PDB entry 8EJP | X-ray diffraction, 2.17 A resolution | chains B and D of the 4 polymer chains in the assembly

Chain B:
Protein: Homeobox domain-containing protein
Organism: Ornithorhynchus anatinus
UniProt: A0A6I8NF41 (A0A6I8NF41_ORNAN); residues 17-85 here correspond to UniProt positions 43-111 (UniProt number = residue number + 26)
Sequence (71 residues; each row starts with the number of its first residue):
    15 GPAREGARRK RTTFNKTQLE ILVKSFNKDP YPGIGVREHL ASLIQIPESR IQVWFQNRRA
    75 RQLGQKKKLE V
Disordered / not traced: 15-20, 77-85
Sequence notes: expression tag (15-16)
Reported in the primary citation:
  - binding site for the 17-nt DNA strand (chain D): Arg75
  - specificity-determining residues: Arg75
  - conformationally variable residues (side-chain flip): Arg75

Chain D:
Molecule: 17-nt DNA strand
Sequence (17 nucleotides; each row starts with the number of its first residue):
     1 TGUTGATTAG ATTACGC
Modified residues: BRU (5-bromo-2'-deoxyuridine-5'-monophosphate) at position 3

Interface between chain B and chain D:
Residue-residue contacts - 23 pairs, chain B then chain D:
  Arg22(B) - DG5(D)  base contact
  Arg22(B) - DA6(D)  base contact
  Arg22(B) - DT7(D)  sugar contact
  Arg23(B) - DA6(D)  phosphate contact
  Arg23(B) - DT7(D)  salt bridge to the phosphate
  Lys24(B) - DA6(D)  phosphate contact
  Arg25(B) - BRU_3(D)  base contact
  Arg25(B) - DT4(D)  hydrogen bond to the base
  Arg25(B) - DG5(D)  hydrogen bond to the sugar
  Thr26(B) - DG5(D)  hydrogen bond to the phosphate
  Thr26(B) - DA6(D)  hydrogen bond to the phosphate
  Phe28(B) - DG5(D)  phosphate contact
  Arg64(B) - DA6(D)  salt bridge to the phosphate
  Arg64(B) - DT7(D)  salt bridge to the phosphate
  Val67(B) - DA6(D)  phosphate contact
  Val67(B) - DT7(D)  base contact
  Trp68(B) - DG5(D)  phosphate contact
  Asn71(B) - DG5(D)  base contact
  Asn71(B) - DA6(D)  hydrogen bond to the base
  Arg72(B) - DG5(D)  salt bridge to the phosphate
  Arg75(B) - DT4(D)  sugar contact
  Arg75(B) - DG5(D)  hydrogen bond to the base
  Arg75(B) - DA6(D)  base contact

Overview:
The interface between chain B and chain D involves 12 residues on one side and 5 on the other; the contacts
include 6 hydrogen bonds and 4 salt bridges. Among the polar pairs are Arg25(B)-DT4(D), Asn71(B)-DA6(D) and
Arg75(B)-DG5(D). The paper reports a binding site for the 17-nt DNA strand (chain D) at Arg75(B); the
specificity determinant Arg75(B).
Here chain B is Homeobox domain-containing protein (Ornithorhynchus anatinus) and chain D is a 17-nt DNA
strand. Entry 8EJP (Crystal structure of the homeodomain of Platypus sDUX in complex with DNA containing
5-Bromouracil) was determined by X-ray diffraction (same publication as 8EJO).
